Entry 6X0H (X-ray diffraction, 2.09 A resolution); this record covers chains A and C of the 4 polymer chains in the assembly.

# Chain A (and C)
Name: L-ornithine N(5)-monooxygenase
Source organism: Aspergillus fumigatus
Notes: EC 1.14.13.196; engineered mutation(s): residues 1-28 deleted; chain C of this document is another copy of the same molecule, construct and numbering; everything in this record applies to it too
UniProt: E9QYP0 (SIDA_ASPFU); numbering as in UniProt (aligned over 29-501)
Chain sequence (494 residues; row label = number of the first residue in the row):
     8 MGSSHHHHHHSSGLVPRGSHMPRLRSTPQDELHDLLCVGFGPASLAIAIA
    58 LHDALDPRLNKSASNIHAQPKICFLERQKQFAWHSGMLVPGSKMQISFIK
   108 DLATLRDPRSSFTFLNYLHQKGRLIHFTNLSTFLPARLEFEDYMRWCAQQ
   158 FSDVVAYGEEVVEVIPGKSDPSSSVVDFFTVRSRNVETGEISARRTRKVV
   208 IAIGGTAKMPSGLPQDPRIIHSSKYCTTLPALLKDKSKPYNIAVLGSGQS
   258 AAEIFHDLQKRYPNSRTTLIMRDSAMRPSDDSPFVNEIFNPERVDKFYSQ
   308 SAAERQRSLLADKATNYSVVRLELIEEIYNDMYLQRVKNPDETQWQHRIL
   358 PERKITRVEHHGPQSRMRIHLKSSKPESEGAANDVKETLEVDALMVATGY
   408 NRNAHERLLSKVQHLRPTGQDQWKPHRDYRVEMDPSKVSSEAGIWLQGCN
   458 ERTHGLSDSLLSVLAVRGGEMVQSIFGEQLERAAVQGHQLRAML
Disordered / not traced: 8-29, 386-390, 490-501 (chain C: 8-30, 177-180, 384-393, 490-501)
Construct notes: initiating methionine (8); expression tag (9-28)
UniProt features mapped onto this chain:
  - binding site (FAD): Glu-83 to His-91, Gln-102, Val-168, Ser-466 to Leu-468
  - binding site (substrate): Lys-107, Asn-293 to Phe-296, Asn-323, Ser-469
  - binding site (NADP(+)): Ser-254 to Ser-257, Arg-279, Asn-323 to Ser-325
Ion coordination: Ca2+: Ser-138 (shared with 1 residue of chain B)
Ligand contacts: FAD (flavin-adenine dinucleotide): Val-45, Gly-46, Phe-47, Gly-48, Pro-49, Ala-50, Leu-82, Glu-83, Arg-84, Gln-85, Ala-89, Trp-90, His-91, Met-94, Arg-144, Glu-166, Glu-167, Val-168, Ala-209, Ile-210, Gly-211, Gly-212, Ser-257, Tyr-324, Gly-406, Tyr-407, Arg-409, Leu-415, Gly-455, Ser-466, Leu-467, Leu-468
What the authors report for this chain:
  - binding site for flavin-adenine dinucleotide: His-91, Tyr-324
  - conformationally variable residues (loop rearrangement, order/disorder transition): Asn-323 to Ser-325
  - mutagenesis - Y324A: abolished expression
  - mutagenesis - Y324F (35-fold): decreased catalytic activity on NADPH
  - mutagenesis - H91A: unchanged catalytic activity
  - mutagenesis - Y324F (10-fold): decreased binding to L-Orn
  - mutagenesis - Y324F (10-fold): decreased binding to NADPH

# Chain A / chain C interface
Residue-residue contacts (34):
  Lys-100(A) with Asn-337(C), hydrogen bond
  Leu-125(A) with Tyr-340(C)
  Arg-130(A) with Tyr-340(C), hydrogen bond; Arg-343(C); Val-344(C)
  His-133(A) with Tyr-336(C), hydrogen bond (backbone-side chain); Tyr-340(C); Arg-343(C), hydrogen bond
  Phe-134(A) with Tyr-340(C)
  Asn-136(A) with Tyr-336(C)
  Leu-137(A) with Tyr-336(C), hydrophobic; Asn-337(C); Tyr-340(C), hydrophobic
  Ala-143(A) with Leu-341(C), hydrophobic
  Leu-145(A) with Lys-345(C)
  Glu-146(A) with Tyr-340(C), hydrogen bond; Val-344(C)
  Lys-243(A) with Pro-270(C)
  Tyr-336(A) with His-133(C), hydrogen bond (side chain-backbone); Asn-136(C); Leu-137(C), hydrophobic
  Asn-337(A) with Leu-137(C)
  Tyr-340(A) with Leu-125(C); Arg-130(C), hydrogen bond; His-133(C); Phe-134(C); Leu-137(C), hydrophobic; Glu-146(C), hydrogen bond
  Leu-341(A) with Ala-143(C), hydrophobic
  Arg-343(A) with Arg-130(C); His-133(C)
  Val-344(A) with Arg-130(C); Glu-146(C)
  Lys-345(A) with Leu-145(C)

# Summary
Chain A and chain C form an interface of 18 and 17 residues respectively; the contacts include 8 hydrogen
bonds. Among the polar pairs are Lys-100(A)/Asn-337(C), Arg-130(A)/Tyr-340(C) and His-133(A)/Tyr-336(C). The
paper reports a binding site for flavin-adenine dinucleotide at His-91(A) and Tyr-324(A); Y324A of chain A
abolishes expression; 3 substitutions were tested in all.
Both chains are L-ornithine N(5)-monooxygenase (Aspergillus fumigatus). Entry 6X0H (Structure of oxidized SidA
ornithine hydroxylase with the FAD in the "out" conformation) was determined by X-ray diffraction, deposited
together with 6X0I, 6X0J and 6X0K.
